PDB entry 7K01 | electron microscopy, 3.90 A resolution | chains 4 and 6 of the 7 polymer chains in the assembly

# Chain 4
Molecule: General transcription and DNA repair factor IIH subunit TFB4
Source organism: Saccharomyces cerevisiae (strain ATCC 204508 / S288c)
UniProt: Q12004 (TFB4_YEAST); residues 1-338 here = UniProt positions 1-338
Chain sequence (338 residues; each row starts with the number of its first residue):
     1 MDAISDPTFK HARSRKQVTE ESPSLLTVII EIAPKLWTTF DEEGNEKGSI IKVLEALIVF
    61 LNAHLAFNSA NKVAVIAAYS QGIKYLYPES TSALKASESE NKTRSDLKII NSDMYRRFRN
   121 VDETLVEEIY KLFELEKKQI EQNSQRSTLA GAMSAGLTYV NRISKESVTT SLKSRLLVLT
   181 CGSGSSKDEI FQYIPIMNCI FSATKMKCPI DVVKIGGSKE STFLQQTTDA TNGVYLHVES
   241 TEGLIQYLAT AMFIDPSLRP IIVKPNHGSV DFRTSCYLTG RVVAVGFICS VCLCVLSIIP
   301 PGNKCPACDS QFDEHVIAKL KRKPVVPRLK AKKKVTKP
Unresolved in the structure: 1-21, 95-112, 324-338
Ion coordination: Zn2+: Cys289, Cys292, Cys305, Cys308
Swiss-Prot annotation at these positions:
  - zinc finger: Cys289 to Cys308 (C4-type)
  - modified residue: Met1 (N-acetylmethionine)

# Chain 6
Molecule: General transcription and DNA repair factor IIH subunit SSL1
Source organism: Saccharomyces cerevisiae (strain ATCC 204508 / S288c)
UniProt: Q04673 (SSL1_YEAST); numbering as in UniProt (aligned over 1-461)
Chain sequence (461 residues; each row starts with the number of its first residue):
     1 MAPVVISESE EDEDRVAITR RTKRQVHFDG EGDDRVDQQQ QQHSSSHRDR DKHVQRKKKK
    61 RLSNRNLQGS NGGYAWEDEI KRSWDLVKVD DEGDMASLVA SIVEARKKRT AKKNITPYQR
   121 GIIRSLILTL DCSEAMLEKD LRPNRHAMII QYAIDFVHEF FDQNPISQMG IIIMRNGLAQ
   181 LVSQVSGNPQ DHIDALKSIR KQEPKGNPSL QNALEMARGL LLPVPAHCTR EVLIVFGSLS
   241 TTDPGDIHQT IDSLVSEKIR VKVLGLSAQV AICKELCKAT NYGDESFYKI LLDETHLKEL
   301 FNEAVTPLPV NKINKGFTLV KMGFPTRIFE DTPTFCSCHS KLVYGGYFCP NCHSKVCSLP
   361 TVCPCCDLML ILSTHLARSY HHLMPLKTFA EVPTTEKFRS EDCFSCQSRF PILKNHKNGK
   421 LLTSSRYRCE DCKQEFCVDC DVFIHEILHN CPGCESKPVI T
Unresolved in the structure: 1-106, 458-461
Ion coordination: Zn2+ site 1: Cys336, Cys338, His339, Cys357; Zn2+ site 2: Cys349, Cys352, Cys363, Cys366; Zn2+ site 3: Cys403, Cys406, Cys437, Cys440; Zn2+ site 4: Cys429, Cys432, Cys451, Cys454
Swiss-Prot annotation at these positions:
  - zinc finger: Cys349 to Cys366 (C4-type)

# How chain 4 and chain 6 interact
Pairs across the interface (62):
  Tyr85(4) - Ser405(6)  hydrogen bond (side chain-backbone)
  Tyr85(4) - Gln407(6)
  Glu89(4) - Gln407(6)
  Ser90(4) - Gln407(6)  hydrogen bond (backbone-side chain)
  Thr148(4) - Ser456(6)
  Thr148(4) - Lys457(6)
  Gly151(4) - Glu455(6)
  Ser154(4) - Pro452(6)
  Ala155(4) - Ser405(6)
  Leu157(4) - Phe443(6)
  Thr158(4) - Ser405(6)  hydrogen bond (side chain-backbone)
  Thr158(4) - Cys406(6)
  Thr158(4) - Phe443(6)
  Asn161(4) - Phe443(6)
  Arg162(4) - Cys406(6)  hydrogen bond
  Arg162(4) - Gln407(6)  hydrogen bond (side chain-backbone)
  Arg162(4) - Ser408(6)
  Tyr193(4) - Ser373(6)
  Ile194(4) - Tyr380(6)  hydrophobic
  Pro195(4) - Asn450(6)
  Met197(4) - Ala377(6)  hydrophobic
  Asn198(4) - His381(6)
  Asn198(4) - His449(6)
  Asn198(4) - Asn450(6)
  Phe201(4) - Thr374(6)
  Phe201(4) - Ala377(6)  hydrophobic
  Phe201(4) - Arg378(6)
  Ser202(4) - Leu448(6)
  Met206(4) - Phe443(6)  hydrophobic
  Phe272(4) - Phe324(6)
  Phe272(4) - Thr326(6)
  Arg273(4) - Leu372(6)
  Arg273(4) - Ser373(6)
  Val283(4) - Phe324(6)  hydrophobic
  Ala284(4) - Gly323(6)
  Ala284(4) - Phe324(6)  hydrogen bond (backbone-backbone)
  Val285(4) - Met322(6)
  Val285(4) - Gly323(6)
  Val285(4) - Pro350(6)  hydrophobic
  Gly286(4) - Met322(6)  hydrogen bond (backbone-backbone)
  Gly286(4) - Gly323(6)
  Phe287(4) - Leu319(6)  hydrophobic
  Phe287(4) - Val320(6)
  Ile288(4) - Leu319(6)
  Ile288(4) - Val320(6)  hydrogen bond (backbone-backbone)
  Ile288(4) - Met322(6)  hydrophobic
  Cys289(4) - Thr318(6)
  Cys289(4) - Leu319(6)
  Cys289(4) - Val320(6)
  Val291(4) - Gln119(6)
  Val291(4) - Arg120(6)
  Val291(4) - Leu383(6)
  Cys292(4) - Leu383(6)
  Leu293(4) - Ile122(6)  hydrophobic
  Leu293(4) - Ser379(6)
  Leu293(4) - Tyr380(6)  hydrophobic
  Leu293(4) - Leu383(6)  hydrophobic
  Val295(4) - Leu376(6)  hydrophobic
  Phe312(4) - Phe317(6)
  Phe312(4) - Leu319(6)  hydrophobic
  Asp313(4) - Phe317(6)
  Val316(4) - Thr318(6)
Also at the interface, not in a pair above, chain 4 (41 interface residues in all): Pro88, Tyr159, Asp271, Ser290, Ser310, Gln311
Also at the interface, not in a pair above, chain 6 (42 interface residues in all): Tyr118, Lys321, Pro325, Asn351, Phe404, Arg409, Cys440, Ile444

# Overview
The interface between chain 4 and chain 6 involves 41 residues on one side and 42 on the other, with 8
hydrogen bonds. Polar pairs include Tyr85(4)-Ser405(6), Ser90(4)-Gln407(6) and Thr158(4)-Ser405(6). Cys289(4),
Cys292(4), Cys305(4) and Cys308(4) coordinate Zn2+.
Chain 4 is General transcription and DNA repair factor IIH subunit TFB4 and chain 6 is General transcription
and DNA repair factor IIH subunit SSL1, both from Saccharomyces cerevisiae (strain ATCC 204508 / S288c); the
structure, Structure of TFIIH in TFIIH/Rad4-Rad23-Rad33 DNA opening complex, was determined by electron
microscopy together with 7K04 and 7M2U from the same study.
